5F8F - chains A and B; structure by X-ray diffraction, 1.90 A resolution.

Chain A (and B):
Protein: Methyltransferase
From: Mycobacterium tuberculosis H37Rv
Notes: chain B of this document is another copy of the same molecule, construct and numbering; everything in this record applies to it too
UniProtKB: O53532 (O53532_MYCTU); numbering as in UniProt (aligned over 6-353)
Amino-acid sequence (377 residues; numbered -15 to 361; the number before each row is that of its first residue; numbers below 1 keep their minus sign (Met-15 is residue -15)):
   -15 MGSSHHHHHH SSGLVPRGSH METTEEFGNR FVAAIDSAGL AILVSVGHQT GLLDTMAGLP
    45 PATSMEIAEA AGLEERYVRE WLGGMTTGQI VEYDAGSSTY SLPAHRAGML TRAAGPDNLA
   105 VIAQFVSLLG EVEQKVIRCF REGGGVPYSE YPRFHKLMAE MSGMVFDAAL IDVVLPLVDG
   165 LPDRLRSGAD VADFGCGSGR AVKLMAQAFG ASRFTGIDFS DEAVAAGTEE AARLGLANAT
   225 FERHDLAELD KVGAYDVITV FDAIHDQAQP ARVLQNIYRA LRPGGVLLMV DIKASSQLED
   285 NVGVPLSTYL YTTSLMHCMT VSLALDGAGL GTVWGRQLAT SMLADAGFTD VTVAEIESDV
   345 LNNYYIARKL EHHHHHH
Not modelled in the structure: -15 to 4, 358-361 (chain B: -15 to -6, 356-361)
Modified positions: Cys302 (3-sulfinoalanine; CSD)
Differences from the reference sequence: expression tag (-15 to 5, 354-361)
Residues lining bound ligands: sinefungin (SFG): Tyr132, Met142, Ala143, Ser146, Phe150, Gly179, Cys180, Gly181, Asp202, Phe203, Ser204, His228, Asp229, Leu230, Phe245, Asp246, Ala247, Asp250, Gln251

How chain A and chain B interact:
Contacting residue pairs (174):
  Met5(A) - His89(B)
  Glu6(A) - His89(B)  salt bridge
  Glu6(A) - Arg90(B)  salt bridge
  Thr7(A) - His89(B)
  Thr8(A) - His89(B)
  Thr8(A) - Met93(B)
  Phe11(A) - Ile74(B)  hydrophobic
  Phe11(A) - Arg90(B)
  Phe11(A) - Met93(B)  hydrophobic
  Phe11(A) - Leu94(B)  hydrophobic
  Gly12(A) - Met93(B)
  Gly12(A) - Leu103(B)
  Arg14(A) - Gly72(B)  hydrogen bond (side chain-backbone)
  Arg14(A) - Gln73(B)  hydrogen bond (side chain-backbone)
  Arg14(A) - Arg90(B)
  Phe15(A) - Val28(B)  hydrophobic
  Phe15(A) - Leu103(B)
  Val16(A) - Pro289(B)  hydrophobic
  Val16(A) - Leu290(B)  hydrophobic
  Ala18(A) - Ser21(B)
  Ile19(A) - Ala107(B)  hydrophobic
  Ile19(A) - Phe109(B)  hydrophobic
  Ile19(A) - Leu290(B)  hydrophobic
  Ile19(A) - Tyr293(B)  hydrophobic
  Asp20(A) - Pro289(B)
  Asp20(A) - Leu290(B)  hydrogen bond (side chain-backbone)
  Asp20(A) - Ser291(B)
  Asp20(A) - Thr292(B)  hydrogen bond (side chain-backbone)
  Asp20(A) - Tyr293(B)  hydrogen bond (side chain-backbone)
  Ser21(A) - Ala18(B)
  Ser21(A) - Ser21(B)
  Ala22(A) - Ala22(B)  hydrophobic
  Ala22(A) - Val110(B)  hydrophobic
  Gly23(A) - Phe109(B)
  Gly23(A) - Thr296(B)
  Leu24(A) - Thr292(B)
  Ile26(A) - Val110(B)
  Ile26(A) - Met300(B)  hydrophobic
  Leu27(A) - Thr296(B)
  Leu27(A) - Leu299(B)  hydrophobic
  Val28(A) - Phe15(B)  hydrophobic
  Ser29(A) - Glu117(B)  hydrogen bond
  Val30(A) - Phe124(B)  hydrophobic
  Gln33(A) - Glu117(B)  hydrogen bond
  Gln33(A) - Gln118(B)  hydrogen bond
  Gln33(A) - Ile121(B)
  Gln33(A) - Arg125(B)  hydrogen bond (backbone-side chain)
  Thr34(A) - Ile121(B)
  Thr34(A) - Phe124(B)
  Leu36(A) - Phe124(B)  hydrophobic
  Leu57(A) - Phe124(B)
  Glu58(A) - Cys123(B)
  Glu58(A) - Phe124(B)  hydrogen bond (backbone-backbone)
  Glu58(A) - Gly127(B)
  Arg60(A) - Met303(B)  hydrogen bond
  Arg60(A) - Leu307(B)
  Arg60(A) - Gly313(B)  hydrogen bond (side chain-backbone)
  Arg60(A) - Leu314(B)  hydrogen bond (side chain-backbone)
  Tyr61(A) - Cys123(B)
  Tyr61(A) - Phe124(B)
  Tyr61(A) - Gly128(B)  hydrogen bond (side chain-backbone)
  Tyr61(A) - Gly129(B)
  Tyr61(A) - Leu299(B)
  Tyr61(A) - Met303(B)  hydrophobic
  Tyr61(A) - Thr304(B)  hydrogen bond
  Tyr61(A) - Leu307(B)  hydrophobic
  Val62(A) - Phe124(B)
  Glu64(A) - Tyr295(B)
  Glu64(A) - Ser298(B)  hydrogen bond
  Glu64(A) - Leu299(B)
  Glu64(A) - Met303(B)
  Trp65(A) - Phe124(B)  hydrophobic
  Gly67(A) - Leu282(B)
  Gly67(A) - Tyr295(B)
  Gly68(A) - Thr292(B)
  Gly68(A) - Tyr295(B)
  Thr70(A) - Leu282(B)
  Thr70(A) - Val286(B)
  Thr71(A) - Asn285(B)
  Thr71(A) - Val286(B)
  Thr71(A) - Ser291(B)
  Thr71(A) - Thr292(B)  hydrogen bond
  Thr71(A) - Tyr295(B)
  Gly72(A) - Arg14(B)  hydrogen bond (backbone-side chain)
  Gly72(A) - Thr292(B)  hydrogen bond (backbone-side chain)
  Gln73(A) - Arg14(B)  hydrogen bond (backbone-side chain)
  Ile74(A) - Phe11(B)  hydrophobic
  Tyr77(A) - Leu282(B)  hydrophobic
  Tyr77(A) - Glu283(B)
  Ala79(A) - Glu283(B)
  Tyr84(A) - Leu282(B)  hydrophobic
  His89(A) - Glu6(B)  salt bridge
  His89(A) - Thr7(B)
  His89(A) - Thr8(B)
  Arg90(A) - Glu6(B)  salt bridge
  Arg90(A) - Phe11(B)
  Arg90(A) - Arg14(B)
  Met93(A) - Thr8(B)
  Met93(A) - Phe11(B)  hydrophobic
  Met93(A) - Gly12(B)
  Leu94(A) - Phe11(B)  hydrophobic
  Leu103(A) - Phe15(B)
  Ala107(A) - Ile19(B)  hydrophobic
  Val110(A) - Ala22(B)  hydrophobic
  Val110(A) - Val110(B)  hydrophobic
  Ser111(A) - Gly114(B)
  Ser111(A) - Glu117(B)  hydrogen bond
  Gly114(A) - Ser111(B)
  Gly114(A) - Glu115(B)
  Glu115(A) - Gly114(B)
  Glu117(A) - Ser29(B)  hydrogen bond
  Glu117(A) - Val30(B)
  Glu117(A) - Gln33(B)  hydrogen bond
  Glu117(A) - Ser111(B)  hydrogen bond
  Gln118(A) - Gln33(B)  hydrogen bond
  Gln118(A) - Arg137(B)
  Ile121(A) - Gln33(B)
  Cys123(A) - Glu58(B)
  Cys123(A) - Tyr61(B)
  Phe124(A) - Val30(B)  hydrophobic
  Phe124(A) - Thr34(B)
  Phe124(A) - Leu36(B)  hydrophobic
  Phe124(A) - Leu57(B)
  Phe124(A) - Glu58(B)  hydrogen bond (backbone-backbone)
  Phe124(A) - Tyr61(B)
  Phe124(A) - Val62(B)
  Arg125(A) - Gln33(B)  hydrogen bond (side chain-backbone)
  Arg125(A) - Thr34(B)
  Gly127(A) - Glu58(B)
  Gly128(A) - Tyr61(B)  hydrogen bond (backbone-side chain)
  Gly129(A) - Tyr61(B)
  Arg137(A) - Gln118(B)
  Leu282(A) - Gly67(B)
  Leu282(A) - Thr70(B)
  Leu282(A) - Thr71(B)
  Leu282(A) - Tyr77(B)  hydrophobic
  Leu282(A) - Tyr84(B)  hydrophobic
  Glu283(A) - Tyr77(B)
  Glu283(A) - Ala79(B)
  Asn285(A) - Thr71(B)
  Val286(A) - Thr70(B)
  Val286(A) - Thr71(B)
  Pro289(A) - Val16(B)  hydrophobic
  Pro289(A) - Asp20(B)
  Leu290(A) - Val16(B)  hydrophobic
  Leu290(A) - Asp20(B)  hydrogen bond (backbone-side chain)
  Ser291(A) - Asp20(B)
  Ser291(A) - Thr71(B)
  Thr292(A) - Asp20(B)  hydrogen bond (backbone-side chain)
  Thr292(A) - Leu24(B)
  Thr292(A) - Gly68(B)
  Thr292(A) - Thr71(B)  hydrogen bond
  Thr292(A) - Gly72(B)  hydrogen bond (side chain-backbone)
  Tyr293(A) - Ile19(B)  hydrophobic
  Tyr293(A) - Asp20(B)  hydrogen bond (backbone-side chain)
  Tyr295(A) - Glu64(B)
  Tyr295(A) - Gly67(B)
  Tyr295(A) - Gly68(B)
  Tyr295(A) - Thr71(B)
  Thr296(A) - Gly23(B)  hydrogen bond (side chain-backbone)
  Thr296(A) - Leu27(B)
  Ser298(A) - Glu64(B)  hydrogen bond
  Leu299(A) - Leu27(B)  hydrophobic
  Leu299(A) - Tyr61(B)  hydrophobic
  Leu299(A) - Glu64(B)
  Met300(A) - Ile26(B)  hydrophobic
  Met303(A) - Arg60(B)  hydrogen bond
  Met303(A) - Tyr61(B)  hydrophobic
  Met303(A) - Glu64(B)
  Thr304(A) - Tyr61(B)  hydrogen bond
  Leu307(A) - Arg60(B)
  Leu307(A) - Tyr61(B)  hydrophobic
  Gly313(A) - Arg60(B)  hydrogen bond (backbone-side chain)
  Leu314(A) - Arg60(B)  hydrogen bond (backbone-side chain)
Also at the interface, not in a pair above, chain A (86 interface residues in all): Ala25, Ala104, Ile106, Leu113, Val120, Gly315
Also at the interface, not in a pair above, chain B (87 interface residues in all): Ala25, Trp65, Ile106, Leu113, Glu126, Gly315, Thr316, Val317

Overview:
86 residues of chain A face 87 of chain B across their interface; the contacts include 39 hydrogen bonds and 4
salt bridges. Polar contacts include Glu6(A)-His89(B), Glu6(A)-Arg90(B) and Arg14(A)-Gly72(B). Bound to chain
A: sinefungin.
Both chains are Methyltransferase (Mycobacterium tuberculosis H37Rv). Entry 5F8F (Rv2258c-SFG) was determined
by X-ray diffraction together with 5F8E from the same study.
